PDB entry 5MQJ | X-ray diffraction, 3.70 A resolution | chains A and B

Chain A (and B):
Protein: Deoxycytidine kinase
Organism: Homo sapiens
Notes: EC 2.7.1.74; chain B of this document is another copy of the same molecule, construct and numbering; everything in this record applies to it too
UniProt: P27707 (DCK_HUMAN); residues 2-260 here = UniProt positions 2-260
Amino-acid sequence (281 residues; each row starts with the number of its first residue; numbers below 1 keep their minus sign (Met-20 is residue -20)):
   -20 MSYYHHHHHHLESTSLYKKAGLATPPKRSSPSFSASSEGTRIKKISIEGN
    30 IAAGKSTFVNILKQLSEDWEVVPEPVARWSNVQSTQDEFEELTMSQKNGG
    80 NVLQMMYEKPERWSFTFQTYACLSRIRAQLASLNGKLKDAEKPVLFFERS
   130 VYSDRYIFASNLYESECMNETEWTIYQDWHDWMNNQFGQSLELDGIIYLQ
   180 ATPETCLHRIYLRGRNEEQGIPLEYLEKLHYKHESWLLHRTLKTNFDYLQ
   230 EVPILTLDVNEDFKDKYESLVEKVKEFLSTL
Unresolved in the structure: -20 to 19, 68-76 (chain B: -20 to 19, 65-77)
Differences from the reference sequence: initiating methionine (-20); expression tag (-19 to 1); engineered mutation Ser9 (Cys in P27707), Ser45 (Cys in P27707), Ser59 (Cys in P27707)
Curated features (UniProtKB/Swiss-Prot):
  - active site: Glu127 (Proton acceptor)
  - binding site (ATP): Gly28 to Thr36, Arg188 to Arg192, Glu240 to Phe242
  - binding site (substrate): Glu53, Tyr86, Gln97, Arg128, Asp133, Glu197
  - modified residue: Ser11 (Phosphoserine), Ser15 (Phosphoserine), Thr72 (Phosphothreonine), Ser74 (Phosphoserine)
  - mutagenesis: Ser74 (S74A: 4.5-fold increase in Km), Ala100 (A100V: Strongly increased catalytic efficiency towards deoxycytidine; when associated with M-104 and A-133), Arg104 (R104L: Strongly increased catalytic efficiency towards deoxythymidine; when associated with A-133; R104M: Strongly increased catalytic efficiency towards deoxycytidine ...), Asp133 (D133A: Strongly increased catalytic efficiency towards deoxycytidine; when associated with V-100 and M-104. Strongly increased catalytic efficiency towards deoxythymidine; when associated with L-104)
Ligand contacts:
  - UDP (uridine-5'-diphosphate): Asn29, Ile30, Ala31, Ala32, Gly33, Lys34, Ser35, Thr36, Arg188, Leu191, Arg192, Glu240, Asp241, Phe242, Lys243
  - 2'-deoxyuridine 5'-monophosphate (UMP): Ile30, Ala31, Lys34, Glu53, Val55, Trp58, Leu82, Met85, Tyr86, Phe96, Gln97, Arg104, Glu127, Arg128, Asp133, Phe137, Arg192, Arg194, Glu197, Tyr204
From the paper describing this entry:
  - catalytic residues: Glu53 (citing earlier work)
  - post-translational modification sites: Ser74 (citing earlier work)

How chain A and chain B interact:
Contacting residue pairs - 42 pairs, chain A then chain B:
  Val61(A) with Thr150(B)
  Gln62(A) with Thr153(B); Asp157(B)
  Thr64(A) with Asp157(B)
  Gly79(A) with Thr150(B)
  Val81(A) with Ile154(B), hydrophobic
  Met84(A) with Asn148(B); Thr150(B)
  Glu90(A) with Arg91(B), hydrogen bond (backbone-side chain)
  Arg91(A) with Glu90(B); Arg91(B); Glu151(B), salt bridge
  Trp92(A) with Glu151(B)
  Phe94(A) with Thr95(B)
  Thr95(A) with Phe94(B); Ile154(B)
  Tyr99(A) with Ile154(B), hydrophobic; Asp157(B), hydrogen bond
  Leu102(A) with Asp157(B); Trp158(B); Trp161(B), hydrophobic
  Ile105(A) with Trp161(B), hydrophobic
  Arg106(A) with Asp157(B), salt bridge; Trp161(B)
  Leu109(A) with Trp161(B), hydrophobic
  Asn148(A) with Trp92(B)
  Thr150(A) with Gly79(B); Met84(B)
  Glu151(A) with Arg91(B), salt bridge; Trp92(B)
  Thr153(A) with Val61(B); Gln62(B)
  Ile154(A) with Val61(B), hydrophobic; Tyr99(B), hydrophobic
  Asp157(A) with Thr64(B), hydrogen bond
  Trp158(A) with Leu102(B); Trp158(B)
  Trp161(A) with Leu102(B), hydrophobic; Met162(B), hydrophobic; Phe166(B), hydrophobic
  Met162(A) with Trp161(B), hydrophobic
  Gln165(A) with Phe166(B)
Also at the interface, not in a pair above, chain A (29 interface residues in all): Ser63, Thr98, Phe166
Also at the interface, not in a pair above, chain B (25 interface residues in all): Ser63, Val81, Gln165

In short:
29 residues of chain A face 25 of chain B across their interface, with 3 hydrogen bonds and 3 salt bridges.
Among the polar pairs are Arg91(A)-Glu151(B), Arg106(A)-Asp157(B) and Glu90(A)-Arg91(B). Chain A binds UDP and
2'-deoxyuridine 5'-monophosphate. From the paper: the catalytic residue Glu53(A); a modification site at
Ser74(A).
Both chains are Deoxycytidine kinase (Homo sapiens). Entry 5MQJ (Crystal structure of dCK mutant C3S) was
determined by X-ray diffraction (same publication as 5MQL and 5MQT).
